Entry 7EK7 (X-ray diffraction, 2.70 A resolution); this record covers chains C and B of the 4 polymer chains in the assembly.

# Chain C (and B)
Molecule: Ferritin
Organism: Marsupenaeus japonicus
Notes: EC 1.16.3.1; chain B of this document is another copy of the same molecule, construct and numbering; everything in this record applies to it too
UniProt: T2B7E1 (T2B7E1_MARJA); the author numbering skips numbers that UniProt does not, so the offset changes along the chain: 2-56 = UniProt 2-56; 58-99 = UniProt 57-98; 101-172 = UniProt 99-170
Sequence (169 residues; numbered 2 to 172; 2 numbers in that range are skipped by the numbering (no residue carries them; nothing is unmodelled there); the number before each row is that of its first residue):
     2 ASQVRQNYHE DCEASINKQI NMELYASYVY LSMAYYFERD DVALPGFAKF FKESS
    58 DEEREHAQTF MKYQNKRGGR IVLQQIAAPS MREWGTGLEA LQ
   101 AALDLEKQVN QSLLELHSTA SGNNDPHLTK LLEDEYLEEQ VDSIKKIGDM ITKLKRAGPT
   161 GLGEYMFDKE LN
Construct notes: engineered mutation Arg-89 (Gln88 in T2B7E1)
Bound ions: Hg2+: Cys-13, Thr-119, Asn-123

# Interface between chain C and chain B
Residue-residue contacts (27; chain C residue first):
  Gln-4(C) / Leu-103(B)
  Gln-4(C) / Lys-107(B)  hydrogen bond (backbone-side chain)
  Gln-4(C) / Gly-148(B)
  Gln-4(C) / Ile-151(B)
  Gln-4(C) / Thr-152(B)
  Gln-4(C) / Lys-155(B)
  Val-5(C) / Ile-144(B)  hydrophobic
  Val-5(C) / Lys-145(B)
  Gln-7(C) / Lys-107(B)
  Gln-7(C) / Asn-110(B)  hydrogen bond
  Gln-7(C) / Gln-111(B)
  Gln-7(C) / Ile-144(B)
  Asn-72(C) / Lys-145(B)
  Lys-73(C) / Glu-138(B)  salt bridge
  Lys-73(C) / Asp-142(B)
  Lys-73(C) / Lys-145(B)
  Arg-74(C) / Val-141(B)
  Pro-126(C) / Leu-114(B)  hydrophobic
  Pro-126(C) / His-117(B)
  Pro-126(C) / Glu-133(B)
  Pro-126(C) / Leu-137(B)  hydrophobic
  His-127(C) / Leu-137(B)  hydrogen bond (side chain-backbone)
  His-127(C) / Glu-138(B)  salt bridge
  His-127(C) / Val-141(B)
  Thr-129(C) / Glu-133(B)  hydrogen bond
  Lys-130(C) / Glu-133(B)
  Lys-130(C) / Asp-134(B)  salt bridge
Also at the interface, not in a pair above, chain C (12 interface residues in all): Asn-8, Asp-134

# Summary
Chain C and chain B form an interface of 12 and 18 residues respectively; the contacts include 4 hydrogen
bonds and 3 salt bridges. Polar contacts include Lys-73(C)/Glu-138(B), His-127(C)/Glu-138(B) and
Lys-130(C)/Asp-134(B). Cys-13(C), Thr-119(C) and Asn-123(C) coordinate Hg2+.
Chain C and chain B are both Ferritin (Marsupenaeus japonicus); the structure, prawn ferritin to coordinate
with heavy metal ions, was determined by X-ray diffraction, deposited together with 7EK4 and 7EK5.
